PDB entry 5HOW | X-ray diffraction, 2.29 A resolution | chains A and E of the 6 polymer chains in the assembly

# Chain A (and E)
Name: Amyloid beta A4 protein
Notes: engineered mutation(s): F19PHI, V24C, G29C, G33Sar, M35Orn; chain E of this document is another copy of the same molecule, construct and numbering; everything in this record applies to it too
Amino-acid sequence (21 residues; numbered 1 to 21; the number before each row is that of its first residue):
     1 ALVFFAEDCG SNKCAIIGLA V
Disulfide bonds: Cys-9/Cys-14
Covalent attachments: covalent link Ala-1/Val-21
Modified / non-standard residues: Ala-1, Ala-20 (L-ornithine; ORN); Phe-4 (iodo-phenylalanine; PHI); Gly-18 (sarcosine; SAR)

# How chain A and chain E interact
Pairs across the interface - 10 pairs, chain A then chain E:
  Ala-1(A) / Glu-7(E)
  Ala-1(A) / Asp-8(E)
  Ala-1(A) / Cys-9(E)  hydrogen bond (backbone-backbone)
  Leu-2(A) / Glu-7(E)
  Leu-2(A) / Asp-8(E)
  Leu-2(A) / Ile-17(E)  hydrophobic
  Val-3(A) / Ala-6(E)
  Val-3(A) / Glu-7(E)  hydrogen bond (backbone-backbone)
  Phe-4(A) / Leu-19(E)
  Phe-5(A) / Glu-7(E)
Other interface residues (no listed pair), chain E (7 interface residues in all): Phe-5

# Overview
The interface between chain A and chain E involves 5 residues on one side and 7 on the other, with 2 hydrogen
bonds. The backbones hydrogen-bond at Ala-1(A)/Cys-9(E) and Val-3(A)/Glu-7(E).
Both chains are Amyloid beta A4 protein. Entry 5HOW (X-ray crystallographic structure of an Abeta 17-36
beta-hairpin. LV(PHI)FAEDCGSNKCAII(SAR)L(ORN)V) was determined by X-ray diffraction, deposited together with
5HOX and 5HOY.
